Entry 6SLK (X-ray diffraction, 2.20 A resolution); this record covers chain A.

== Chain A ==
Molecule: L-2,4-diaminobutyric acid acetyltransferase
Source organism: Geobacillus sp. (strain Y412MC10)
Notes: EC 2.3.1.178
UniProt: D3EKC1 (D3EKC1_GEOS4); numbering as in UniProt (aligned over 1-170)
Sequence (186 residues; numbered -9 to 176; the number before each row is that of its first residue; numbers below 1 keep their minus sign (Trp-9 is residue -9)):
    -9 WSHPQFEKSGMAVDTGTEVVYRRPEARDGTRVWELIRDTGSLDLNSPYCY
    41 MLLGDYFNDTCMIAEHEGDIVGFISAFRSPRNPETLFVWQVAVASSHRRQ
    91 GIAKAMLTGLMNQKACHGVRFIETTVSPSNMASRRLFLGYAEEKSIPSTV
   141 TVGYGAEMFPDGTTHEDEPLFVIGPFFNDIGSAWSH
Not modelled in the structure: -9 to 6, 169-176
Construct notes: expression tag (-9 to 0, 171-176)
Metal / ion sites: Na+ near Phe166 (its only coordinating residue here)
Reported in the primary citation:
  - mutagenesis - Y38A, Q80A, T115A: decreased catalytic activity

== In short ==
The paper reports that Y38A, Q80A and T115A reduce catalytic activity.
Chain A is L-2,4-diaminobutyric acid acetyltransferase (Geobacillus sp. (strain Y412MC10)); the structure,
Diaminobutyrate acetyltransferase EctA from Paenibacillus lautus, was determined by X-ray diffraction together
with 6SJY, 6SK1, 6SL8 and 6SLL from the same study.
